Entry 8ZQ3 (X-ray diffraction, 2.43 A resolution); this record covers chains A and B.

== Chain A ==
Molecule: Ras-related protein Rab-7a
Source organism: Homo sapiens
Notes: EC 3.6.5.2
Reference sequence: P51149 (RAB7A_HUMAN); residue numbers follow UniProt; this construct covers 1-207
Sequence (207 residues; each row starts with the number of its first residue):
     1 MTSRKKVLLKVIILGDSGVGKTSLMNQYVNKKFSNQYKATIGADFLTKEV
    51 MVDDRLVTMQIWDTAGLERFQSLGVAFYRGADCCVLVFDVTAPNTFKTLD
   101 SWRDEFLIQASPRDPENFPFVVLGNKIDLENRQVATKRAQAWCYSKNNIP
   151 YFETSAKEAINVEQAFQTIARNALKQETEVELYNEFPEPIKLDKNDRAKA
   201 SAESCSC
Not modelled in the structure: 1-5, 185-207
Differences from the reference sequence: engineered mutation L67 (Gln in P51149)
Small-molecule neighbours: GDP (guanosine-5'-diphosphate): D16, S17, G18, V19, G20, K21, T22, S23, F33, N35, D63, N125, K126, D128, L129, S155, A156, K157

== Chain B ==
Molecule: Oxysterol-binding protein-related protein 1
Source organism: Homo sapiens
Reference sequence: Q9BXW6 (OSBL1_HUMAN); residue numbers follow UniProt; this construct covers 1-205
Sequence (205 residues; each row starts with the number of its first residue):
     1 MNTEAEQQLLHHARNGNAEEVRQLLETMARNEVIADINCKGRSKSNLGWT
    51 PLHLACYFGHRQVVQDLLKAGAEVNVLNDMGDTPLHRAAFTGRKELVMLL
   101 LEYNADTTIVNGSGQTAKEVTHAEEIRSMLEAVERTQQRKLEELLLAAAR
   151 EGKTTELTALLNRPNPPDVNCSDQLGNTPLHCAAYRAHKQCALKLLRSGA
   201 DPNLK
Not modelled in the structure: 153-205

== Interface between chain A and chain B ==
Residue-residue contacts (27; chain A residue first):
  Q71(A) with L47(B)
  S101(A) with S45(B)
  R103(A) with R14(B)
  D104(A) with R14(B), salt bridge; S45(B)
  E105(A) with K44(B)
  L107(A) with R14(B); Y57(B), hydrogen bond (backbone-side chain); F58(B), hydrophobic
  I108(A) with S45(B); N46(B); W49(B), hydrophobic
  S111(A) with Y57(B); R87(B), hydrogen bond; F90(B)
  P112(A) with Y57(B), hydrogen bond (backbone-side chain); F90(B)
  R113(A) with F90(B), hydrogen bond (side chain-backbone); T91(B); V120(B), hydrogen bond (side chain-backbone); T121(B); H122(B), hydrogen bond
  P115(A) with Y57(B); F58(B), hydrophobic; R93(B)
  E116(A) with F58(B); R93(B), salt bridge
Also at the interface, not in a pair above, chain A (13 interface residues in all): V75
Also at the interface, not in a pair above, chain B (17 interface residues in all): G59, M80

== Summary ==
13 residues of chain A face 17 of chain B across their interface; the contacts include 6 hydrogen bonds and 2
salt bridges. Polar pairs include D104(A)-R14(B), E116(A)-R93(B) and L107(A)-Y57(B). Chain A binds GDP.
Here chain A is Ras-related protein Rab-7a and chain B is Oxysterol-binding protein-related protein 1, both
from Homo sapiens. Entry 8ZQ3 (Structure of ORP1L-RAB7A in the presence of GDP) was determined by X-ray
diffraction.
